1ND3 - chains C and D of the 4 polymer chains in the assembly; structure by X-ray diffraction, 2.80 A resolution.

Chain C:
Molecule: coat protein VP3
Source organism: Human rhinovirus 16
Reference sequence: Q82122 (POLG_HRV16); residues 1-238 here correspond to UniProt positions 331-568 (UniProt number = residue number + 330)
Chain sequence (238 residues; row label = number of the first residue in the row):
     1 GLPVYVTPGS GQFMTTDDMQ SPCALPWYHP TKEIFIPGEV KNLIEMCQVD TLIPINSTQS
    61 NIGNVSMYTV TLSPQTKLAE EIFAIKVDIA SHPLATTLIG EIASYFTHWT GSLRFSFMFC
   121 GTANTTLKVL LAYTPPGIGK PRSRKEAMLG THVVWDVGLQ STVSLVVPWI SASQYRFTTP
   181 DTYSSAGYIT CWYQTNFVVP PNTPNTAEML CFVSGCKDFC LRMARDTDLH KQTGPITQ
UniProt features mapped onto this chain:
  - region: Pro235 to Gln238 (Amphipathic alpha-helix)

Chain D:
Molecule: coat protein VP4
Source organism: Human rhinovirus 16
Reference sequence: Q82122 (POLG_HRV16); residues 1-68 here correspond to UniProt positions 2-69 (UniProt number = residue number + 1)
Chain sequence (68 residues; numbered 1 to 68; the number before each row is that of its first residue):
     1 GAQVSRQNVG THSTQNMVSN GSSINYFNIN YFKDAASSGA SRLDFSQDPS KFTDPVKDVL
    61 EKGIPTLQ
Not modelled in the structure: 8-22, 45-68
UniProt features mapped onto this chain:
  - site: Gln68 (Cleavage)
  - lipidation: Gly1 (N-myristoyl glycine)

Interface between chain C and chain D:
Contacting residue pairs (17; chain C residue first):
  Asp18(C) - Gly39(D)
  Asp18(C) - Ala40(D)  hydrogen bond (side chain-backbone)
  Gln20(C) - Ile29(D)  hydrogen bond (side chain-backbone)
  Gln20(C) - Asn30(D)
  Gln20(C) - Tyr31(D)  hydrogen bond (side chain-backbone)
  Gln20(C) - Phe32(D)
  Gln20(C) - Ser37(D)
  Gln20(C) - Ser38(D)
  Gln20(C) - Gly39(D)
  Ser21(C) - Phe32(D)
  Ser21(C) - Ser37(D)  hydrogen bond (backbone-side chain)
  Pro22(C) - Phe32(D)
  Pro22(C) - Ser37(D)
  Cys23(C) - Asp34(D)
  Cys23(C) - Ser37(D)  hydrogen bond (backbone-side chain)
  Pro26(C) - Asp34(D)
  Trp27(C) - Asp34(D)
Interface residues without a listed pair, chain C (8 interface residues in all): Met19
Interface residues without a listed pair, chain D (10 interface residues in all): Ala36

In short:
Chain C and chain D form an interface of 8 and 10 residues respectively, with 5 hydrogen bonds. Among the
polar pairs are Asp18(C)-Ala40(D), Gln20(C)-Ile29(D) and Gln20(C)-Tyr31(D).
Chain C is coat protein VP3 and chain D is coat protein VP4, both from Human rhinovirus 16; the structure, The
structure of HRV16, when complexed with pleconaril, an antiviral compound, was determined by X-ray diffraction
together with 1NA1, 1NCQ, 1NCR and 1ND2 from the same study.
